Entry 9N6C (electron microscopy, 2.99 A resolution); this record covers chains C and D of the 7 polymer chains in the assembly.

# Chain C (and D)
Molecule: AAA family ATPase
Source organism: Escherichia coli
Notes: engineered mutation(s): N-terminal MWSHPQFEK, del native fMet; chain D of this document is another copy of the same molecule, construct and numbering; everything in this record applies to it too
UniProt: A0AAD2V6K7 (A0AAD2V6K7_ECOLX); numbering as in UniProt (aligned over 2-544)
Chain sequence (552 residues; row label = number of the first residue in the row; numbers below 1 keep their minus sign (Met-7 is residue -7)):
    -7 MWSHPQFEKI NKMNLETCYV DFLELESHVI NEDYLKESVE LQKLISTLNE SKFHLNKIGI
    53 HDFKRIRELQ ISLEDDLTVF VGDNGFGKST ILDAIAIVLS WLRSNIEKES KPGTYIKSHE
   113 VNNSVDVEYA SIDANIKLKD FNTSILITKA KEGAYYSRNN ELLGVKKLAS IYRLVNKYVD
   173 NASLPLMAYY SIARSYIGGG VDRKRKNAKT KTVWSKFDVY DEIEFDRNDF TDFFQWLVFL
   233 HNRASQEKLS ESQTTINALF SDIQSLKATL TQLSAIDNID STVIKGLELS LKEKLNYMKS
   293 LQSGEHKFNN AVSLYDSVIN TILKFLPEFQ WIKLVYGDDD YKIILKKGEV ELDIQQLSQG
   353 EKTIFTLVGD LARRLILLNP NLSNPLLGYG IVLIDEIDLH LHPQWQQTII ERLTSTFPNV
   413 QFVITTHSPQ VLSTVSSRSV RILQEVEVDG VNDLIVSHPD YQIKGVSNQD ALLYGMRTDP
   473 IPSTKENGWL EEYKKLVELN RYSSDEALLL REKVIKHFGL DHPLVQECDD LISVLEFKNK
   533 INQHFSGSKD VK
Unresolved in the structure: 193-199, 268-272, 452-544 (chain D: -7 to 5, 196-203, 265-274, 452-544)
Construct notes: expression tag (-7 to 1); conflict Gly156 (Glu in A0AAD2V6K7)
Ligand contacts:
  - ATP (adenosine-5'-triphosphate), molecule 1: Lys56, Arg57, Asp75, Asn76, Gly77, Phe78, Gly79, Lys80, Ser81, Thr82, His111, Val113, Asn114, Asn115, Asp387
  - ATP, molecule 2: Lys339, Leu344, Gln348, Ser350, Gln351, Glu353
From the paper describing this entry:
  - mutagenesis - R195E/K196E/R197E/K198E/K201E/K203E: decreased growth
  - catalytic residues: Asp387 (proposed by the authors, not directly observed)

# Interface between chain C and chain D
Residue-residue contacts (28; chain C residue first):
  Arg57(C) - Lys339(D)
  Asp75(C) - His394(D)
  Asn76(C) - Gly352(D)
  Asn76(C) - His392(D)
  Asn76(C) - His394(D)
  Asn76(C) - Trp397(D)
  His111(C) - Gln348(D)
  Asn115(C) - Glu343(D)  hydrogen bond (side chain-backbone)
  Asn115(C) - Gln348(D)
  Ser187(C) - Tyr188(D)
  Tyr188(C) - Tyr188(D)
  Val342(C) - Asn115(D)
  Glu343(C) - Asn115(D)
  Gln348(C) - Asn115(D)
  Ser350(C) - Asn76(D)  hydrogen bond
  Gln351(C) - Ile184(D)
  Gly352(C) - Asn76(D)
  Glu388(C) - His392(D)
  Leu391(C) - Leu391(D)  hydrophobic
  His392(C) - Asn76(D)
  His392(C) - Leu391(D)
  Leu393(C) - His419(D)  hydrogen bond (backbone-side chain)
  His394(C) - Asp75(D)
  His394(C) - Asn76(D)
  His394(C) - His419(D)
  Pro395(C) - His419(D)
  His419(C) - Leu393(D)
  His419(C) - His394(D)  hydrogen bond (side chain-backbone)
Also at the interface, not in a pair above, chain C (25 interface residues in all): Ile184, Lys339, Glu353, Pro421, Gln422
Also at the interface, not in a pair above, chain D (23 interface residues in all): Arg57, His111, Val342, Ser350, Gln351, Pro395, Pro421, Gln422

# Summary
25 residues of chain C and 23 residues of chain D are in contact; the contacts include 4 hydrogen bonds. Polar
contacts include Asn115(C)-Glu343(D), Ser350(C)-Asn76(D) and Leu393(C)-His419(D). Chain C binds ATP. The paper
reports the catalytic residue Asp387(C); R195E/K196E/R197E/K198E/K201E/K203E of chain C reduce growth.
Chain C and chain D are both AAA family ATPase (Escherichia coli); the structure, Structure of the Retron IA
Complex without the HNH Nuclease, was determined by electron microscopy, deposited together with 9N69 and
9N6B.
